4YHP - chains D and L of the 10 polymer chains in the assembly; structure by X-ray diffraction, 2.53 A resolution.

== Chain D (and L) ==
Molecule: Fab Light Chain
Organism: Homo sapiens
Notes: antibody fragment or engineered binder; chain L of this document is another copy of the same molecule, construct and numbering; everything in this record applies to it too
Amino-acid sequence (215 residues; each row starts with the number of its first residue):
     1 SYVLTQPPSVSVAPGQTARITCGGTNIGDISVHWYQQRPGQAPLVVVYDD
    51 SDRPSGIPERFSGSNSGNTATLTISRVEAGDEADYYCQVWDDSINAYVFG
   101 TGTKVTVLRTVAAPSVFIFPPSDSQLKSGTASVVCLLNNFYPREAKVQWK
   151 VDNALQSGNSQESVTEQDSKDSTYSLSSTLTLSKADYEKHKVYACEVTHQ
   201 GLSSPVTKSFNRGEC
Not modelled in the structure: 214-215
Disulfide bonds: Cys22-Cys87, Cys135-Cys195

== Interface between chain D and chain L ==
Contacting residue pairs - 6 pairs, chain D then chain L:
  Lys189(D) with Arg53(L), hydrogen bond (backbone-side chain); Glu59(L)
  His190(D) with Arg53(L); Glu59(L), salt bridge
  Lys191(D) with Ser51(L); Asp52(L)
Also at the interface, not in a pair above, chain D (4 interface residues in all): Asp152

== Summary ==
The chain D/chain L interface involves 4 residues from each chain, with 1 hydrogen bond and 1 salt bridge.
Polar contacts include His190(D)-Glu59(L) and Lys189(D)-Arg53(L).
Chain D and chain L are both Fab Light Chain (Homo sapiens); the structure, Crystal structure of 309M3-B Fab
in complex with H3K9me3 peptide, was determined by X-ray diffraction, deposited together with 4YHY and 4YHZ.
